Entry 9IXY (electron microscopy, 3.10 A resolution); this record covers chains A and E of the 8 polymer chains in the assembly.

== Chain A ==
Name: Isoform 3 of Potassium voltage-gated channel subfamily KQT member 2
Source organism: Homo sapiens
UniProt: O43526 (KCNQ2_HUMAN), isoform O43526-3; the author numbering skips numbers that UniProt does not, so the offset changes along the chain: 64-367 = UniProt 64-367; 396-702 = UniProt 368-674
Amino-acid sequence (628 residues; numbered 63 to 718; 28 numbers in that range are skipped by the numbering (no residue carries them; nothing is unmodelled there); the number before each row is that of its first residue):
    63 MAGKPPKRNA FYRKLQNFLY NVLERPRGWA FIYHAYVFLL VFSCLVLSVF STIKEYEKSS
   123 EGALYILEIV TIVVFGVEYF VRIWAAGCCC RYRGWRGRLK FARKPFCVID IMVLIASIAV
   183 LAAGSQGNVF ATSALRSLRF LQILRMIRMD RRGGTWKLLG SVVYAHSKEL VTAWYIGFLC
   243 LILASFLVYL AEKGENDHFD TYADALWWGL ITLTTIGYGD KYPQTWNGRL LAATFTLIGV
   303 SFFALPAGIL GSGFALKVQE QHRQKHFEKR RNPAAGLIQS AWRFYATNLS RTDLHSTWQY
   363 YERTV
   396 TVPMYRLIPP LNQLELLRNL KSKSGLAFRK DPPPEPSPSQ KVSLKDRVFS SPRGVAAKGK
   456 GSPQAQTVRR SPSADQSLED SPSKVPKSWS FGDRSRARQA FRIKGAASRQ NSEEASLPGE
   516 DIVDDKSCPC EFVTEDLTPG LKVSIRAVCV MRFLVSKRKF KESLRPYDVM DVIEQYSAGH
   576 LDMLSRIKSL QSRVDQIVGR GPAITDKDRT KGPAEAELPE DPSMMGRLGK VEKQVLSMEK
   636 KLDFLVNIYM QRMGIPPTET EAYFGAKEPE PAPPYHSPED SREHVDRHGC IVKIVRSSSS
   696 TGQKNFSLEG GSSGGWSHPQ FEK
Not modelled in the structure: 63-69, 185-194, 396-535, 601-718
Differences from the reference sequence: initiating methionine (63); expression tag (703-718)
Ligand contacts:
  - A1L3C (N-[7-[bis(fluoranyl)methoxy]-1-prop-2-ynyl-indazol-3-yl]-3,3-dimethyl-butanamide), molecule 1: Leu-221, Val-225, Leu-232, Ala-235, Trp-236, Tyr-237, Gly-239, Phe-240, Phe-304, Phe-305, Pro-308, Leu-312
  - A1L3C, molecule 2: Leu-299, Ile-300, Ser-303, Phe-304
  - PIO ([(2R)-2-octanoyloxy-3-[oxidanyl-[(1R,2R,3S,4R,5R,6S)-2,3,6-tris(oxidanyl)-4,5-diphosphonooxy-cyclohexyl]oxy-phosphoryl]oxy-propyl] octanoate), molecule 1: Arg-87, Phe-93, Phe-100, Met-208, Asp-212, Arg-214, Thr-217, Lys-327
  - PIO, molecule 2: Val-225, Ser-229, Lys-230, Val-233, Trp-236, Tyr-237

== Chain E ==
Name: Calmodulin-3
Source organism: Homo sapiens
UniProt: P0DP25 (CALM3_HUMAN); residues 1-149 here = UniProt positions 1-149
Amino-acid sequence (177 residues; row label = number of the first residue in the row):
     1 MADQLTEEQI AEFKEAFSLF DKDGDGTITT KELGTVMRSL GQNPTEAELQ DMINEVDADG
    61 NGTIDFPEFL TMMARKMKDT DSEEEIREAF RVFDKDGNGY ISAAELRHVM TNLGEKLTDE
   121 EVDEMIREAD IDGDGQVNYE EFVQMMTAKL EGGSSGGLVP RGSGGSSGGH HHHHHHH
Not modelled in the structure: 1-5, 149-177
Differences from the reference sequence: expression tag (150-177)
Curated features (UniProtKB/Swiss-Prot):
  - binding site (Ca(2+)): Asp-21, Asp-23, Asp-25, Thr-27, Glu-32, Asp-57, Asp-59, Asn-61, Thr-63, Glu-68, Asp-94, Asp-96, Asn-98, Tyr-100, Glu-105, Asp-130, Asp-132, Asp-134, Gln-136, Glu-141
  - modified residue: Ala-2 (N-acetylalanine), Lys-22 (N6-acetyllysine), Thr-45 (Phosphothreonine), Ser-82 (Phosphoserine), Lys-95 (N6-acetyllysine), Tyr-100 (Phosphotyrosine), Ser-102 (Phosphoserine), Thr-111 (Phosphothreonine), Lys-116 (N6,N6,N6-trimethyllysine), Tyr-139 (Phosphotyrosine)
  - cross-link: Lys-22 (Glycyl lysine isopeptide (Lys-Gly) (interchain with G-Cter in SUMO2))
  - natural variant: Ala-103 (A103V: In CPVT6), Asp-130 (D130G: In LQT16), Glu-141 (E141K: In LQT16)

== Interface between chain A and chain E ==
Contacting residue pairs (71; chain A residue first):
  Arg-333(A) with Val-92(E); Phe-93(E); Lys-95(E)
  Asn-334(A) with Leu-113(E); Gly-114(E)
  Ala-336(A) with Ala-89(E); Val-92(E), hydrophobic; Phe-93(E), hydrophobic
  Ala-337(A) with Phe-93(E); Met-110(E); Leu-113(E), hydrophobic
  Leu-339(A) with Ile-86(E), hydrophobic; Ala-89(E), hydrophobic
  Ile-340(A) with Ile-86(E), hydrophobic; Ala-89(E), hydrophobic; Phe-90(E), hydrophobic; Met-110(E), hydrophobic
  Gln-341(A) with Met-110(E), hydrogen bond (side chain-backbone); Leu-113(E), hydrogen bond (side chain-backbone); Gly-114(E); Glu-115(E), hydrogen bond (side chain-backbone); Lys-116(E); Leu-117(E)
  Trp-344(A) with Glu-121(E), hydrogen bond; Glu-124(E), hydrogen bond; Met-125(E); Glu-128(E)
  Arg-345(A) with Glu-115(E); Leu-117(E); Glu-121(E), salt bridge
  Phe-346(A) with Met-77(E), hydrophobic; Met-146(E), hydrophobic
  Tyr-347(A) with Glu-128(E); Met-146(E), hydrophobic
  Ala-348(A) with Glu-124(E)
  Ser-358(A) with Glu-120(E), hydrogen bond (side chain-backbone); Glu-121(E), hydrogen bond (side chain-backbone); Glu-124(E)
  Thr-359(A) with Glu-121(E), hydrogen bond; Glu-124(E), hydrogen bond
  Tyr-362(A) with Gln-42(E); Thr-118(E)
  Arg-365(A) with Thr-118(E)
  Thr-366(A) with Gly-41(E)
  Val-367(A) with Ser-39(E); Leu-40(E); Gly-41(E)
  Val-538(A) with Ala-16(E), hydrophobic
  Ser-539(A) with Phe-20(E); Leu-40(E)
  Arg-541(A) with Met-73(E)
  Val-543(A) with Met-37(E), hydrophobic
  Met-546(A) with Met-52(E); Ile-53(E), hydrophobic; Val-56(E), hydrophobic
  Arg-547(A) with Met-52(E), hydrogen bond
  Phe-548(A) with Ser-82(E)
  Val-550(A) with Met-52(E), hydrophobic
  Lys-552(A) with Thr-80(E); Ser-82(E); Glu-85(E)
  Arg-553(A) with Glu-55(E); Val-56(E)
  Phe-555(A) with Glu-85(E); Glu-88(E); Ala-89(E)
  Lys-556(A) with Glu-85(E), salt bridge
  Glu-569(A) with Arg-91(E), salt bridge
  Ala-573(A) with Arg-87(E), hydrogen bond (backbone-side chain); Arg-91(E)
  Gly-574(A) with Arg-87(E)
Other interface residues (no listed pair), chain A (45 interface residues in all): Ala-343, Asn-350, Asp-355, Leu-356, Gln-361, Tyr-363, Leu-536, Ala-542, Val-545, Leu-549, Gln-570, Asp-577
Other interface residues (no listed pair), chain E (47 interface residues in all): Glu-12, Leu-19, Asp-51, Phe-69, Met-72, Val-109, Glu-140, Phe-142, Met-145

== Overview ==
Chain A and chain E form an interface of 45 and 47 residues respectively; the contacts include 11 hydrogen
bonds and 3 salt bridges. Polar pairs include Arg-345(A)/Glu-121(E), Lys-556(A)/Glu-85(E) and
Glu-569(A)/Arg-91(E). Bound to chain A: compound A1L3C and compound PIO.
Here chain A is Isoform 3 of Potassium voltage-gated channel subfamily KQT member 2 and chain E is
Calmodulin-3, both from Homo sapiens. Entry 9IXY (Human KCNQ2-CaM-Ebio2 Complex in the Presence of PIP2) was
determined by electron microscopy together with 9IXZ from the same study.
